Entry 7YQ4 (electron microscopy, 3.95 A resolution); this record covers chains B and A of the 5 polymer chains in the assembly.

== Chain B ==
Molecule: Insulin, isoform 2
From: Homo sapiens
UniProtKB: F8WCM5 (INSR2_HUMAN); residues 3-27 here correspond to UniProt positions 27-51 (UniProt number = residue number + 24)
Sequence (25 residues; row label = number of the first residue in the row):
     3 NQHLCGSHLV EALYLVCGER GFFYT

== Chain A ==
Molecule: Insulin A chain
From: Homo sapiens
UniProtKB: P01308 (INS_HUMAN); residues 1-21 here correspond to UniProt positions 90-110 (UniProt number = residue number + 89)
Sequence (21 residues; each row starts with the number of its first residue):
     1 GIVEQCCTSI CSLYQLENYC N
Disulfide bonds: Cys6-Cys11

== Chain B / chain A interface ==
Cross-chain cystine bridges: Cys7(B)-Cys7(A), Cys19(B)-Cys20(A)
Residue-residue contacts (18; chain B residue first):
  Gln4(B) - Ile10(A)
  His5(B) - Cys7(A)  hydrogen bond (side chain-backbone)
  Leu6(B) - Cys6(A)  hydrogen bond (backbone-backbone)
  Leu6(B) - Leu16(A)  hydrophobic
  Cys7(B) - Cys6(A)
  Cys7(B) - Cys7(A)  disulfide
  Leu11(B) - Ile2(A)  hydrophobic
  Leu15(B) - Cys20(A)  hydrophobic
  Val18(B) - Leu16(A)  hydrophobic
  Cys19(B) - Cys20(A)  disulfide
  Arg22(B) - Glu17(A)  salt bridge
  Arg22(B) - Asn21(A)
  Gly23(B) - Cys20(A)
  Gly23(B) - Asn21(A)
  Phe24(B) - Cys20(A)  hydrophobic
  Phe24(B) - Asn21(A)
  Phe25(B) - Tyr19(A)  hydrogen bond (backbone-backbone)
  Phe25(B) - Asn21(A)
Other interface residues (no listed pair), chain A (10 interface residues in all): Ser9

== Overview ==
12 residues of chain B and 10 residues of chain A are in contact, with 2 disulfide bonds, 3 hydrogen bonds and
1 salt bridge. Polar contacts include Arg22(B)-Glu17(A), His5(B)-Cys7(A) and Leu6(B)-Cys6(A).
Here chain B is Insulin, isoform 2 and chain A is Insulin A chain, both from Homo sapiens. Entry 7YQ4 (human
insulin receptor bound with A62 DNA aptamer and insulin - locally refined) was determined by electron
microscopy (same publication as 7YQ3, 7YQ5, 7YQ6 and 8GUY).
